2Y6J - chain A; structure by X-ray diffraction, 1.70 A resolution.

Chain A:
Name: Xylanase
Source organism: Rhodothermus marinus
Notes: EC 3.2.1.8
UniProtKB: Q6V8M0 (Q6V8M0_RHOMR); residues 2-166 here correspond to UniProt positions 1-165 (UniProt number = residue number - 1)
Sequence (167 residues; each row starts with the number of its first residue):
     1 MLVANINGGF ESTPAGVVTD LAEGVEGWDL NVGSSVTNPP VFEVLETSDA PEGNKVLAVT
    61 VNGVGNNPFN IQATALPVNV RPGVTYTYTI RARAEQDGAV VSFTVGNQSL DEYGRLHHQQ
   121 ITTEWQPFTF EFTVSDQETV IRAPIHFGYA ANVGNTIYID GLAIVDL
Differences from the reference sequence: expression tag (1); engineered mutation F69 (Trp68 in Q6V8M0), N70 (Asp69 in Q6V8M0), Q72 (Glu71 in Q6V8M0), L76 (Phe75 in Q6V8M0), R91 (Trp90 in Q6V8M0), L110 (Phe109 in Q6V8M0), D111 (Gln110 in Q6V8M0), H118 (Glu117 in Q6V8M0); cloning artifact (167)
Metal / ion sites: Ca2+: G9, E52, K55, D160

Overview:
G9, E52, K55 and D160 form the Ca2+ site.
Chain A is Xylanase (Rhodothermus marinus); the structure, X-2 engineered mutated CBM4-2 Carbohydrate Binding
Module from a Thermostable Rhodothermus marinus Xylanase, was determined by X-ray diffraction (same
publication as 2Y64, 2Y6G, 2Y6H, 2Y6K and 2Y6L).
